PDB entry 8EG8 | electron microscopy, 3.30 A resolution | chains A and J of the 8 polymer chains in the assembly

[Chain A]
Molecule: non-template DNA
Sequence (32 nucleotides; row label = number of the first residue in the row):
     1 GCGTCCGGTCGATCTTCGCCCGTAAATTCAGA
Disordered / not traced: 1-2, 9-13

[Chain J]
Protein: DNA-directed RNA polymerase subunit beta'
From: Escherichia coli
Notes: EC 2.7.7.6
Reference sequence: C3SIA2 (C3SIA2_ECOLX); residue numbers follow UniProt; this construct covers 1-1406
Amino-acid sequence (1406 residues; row label = number of the first residue in the row):
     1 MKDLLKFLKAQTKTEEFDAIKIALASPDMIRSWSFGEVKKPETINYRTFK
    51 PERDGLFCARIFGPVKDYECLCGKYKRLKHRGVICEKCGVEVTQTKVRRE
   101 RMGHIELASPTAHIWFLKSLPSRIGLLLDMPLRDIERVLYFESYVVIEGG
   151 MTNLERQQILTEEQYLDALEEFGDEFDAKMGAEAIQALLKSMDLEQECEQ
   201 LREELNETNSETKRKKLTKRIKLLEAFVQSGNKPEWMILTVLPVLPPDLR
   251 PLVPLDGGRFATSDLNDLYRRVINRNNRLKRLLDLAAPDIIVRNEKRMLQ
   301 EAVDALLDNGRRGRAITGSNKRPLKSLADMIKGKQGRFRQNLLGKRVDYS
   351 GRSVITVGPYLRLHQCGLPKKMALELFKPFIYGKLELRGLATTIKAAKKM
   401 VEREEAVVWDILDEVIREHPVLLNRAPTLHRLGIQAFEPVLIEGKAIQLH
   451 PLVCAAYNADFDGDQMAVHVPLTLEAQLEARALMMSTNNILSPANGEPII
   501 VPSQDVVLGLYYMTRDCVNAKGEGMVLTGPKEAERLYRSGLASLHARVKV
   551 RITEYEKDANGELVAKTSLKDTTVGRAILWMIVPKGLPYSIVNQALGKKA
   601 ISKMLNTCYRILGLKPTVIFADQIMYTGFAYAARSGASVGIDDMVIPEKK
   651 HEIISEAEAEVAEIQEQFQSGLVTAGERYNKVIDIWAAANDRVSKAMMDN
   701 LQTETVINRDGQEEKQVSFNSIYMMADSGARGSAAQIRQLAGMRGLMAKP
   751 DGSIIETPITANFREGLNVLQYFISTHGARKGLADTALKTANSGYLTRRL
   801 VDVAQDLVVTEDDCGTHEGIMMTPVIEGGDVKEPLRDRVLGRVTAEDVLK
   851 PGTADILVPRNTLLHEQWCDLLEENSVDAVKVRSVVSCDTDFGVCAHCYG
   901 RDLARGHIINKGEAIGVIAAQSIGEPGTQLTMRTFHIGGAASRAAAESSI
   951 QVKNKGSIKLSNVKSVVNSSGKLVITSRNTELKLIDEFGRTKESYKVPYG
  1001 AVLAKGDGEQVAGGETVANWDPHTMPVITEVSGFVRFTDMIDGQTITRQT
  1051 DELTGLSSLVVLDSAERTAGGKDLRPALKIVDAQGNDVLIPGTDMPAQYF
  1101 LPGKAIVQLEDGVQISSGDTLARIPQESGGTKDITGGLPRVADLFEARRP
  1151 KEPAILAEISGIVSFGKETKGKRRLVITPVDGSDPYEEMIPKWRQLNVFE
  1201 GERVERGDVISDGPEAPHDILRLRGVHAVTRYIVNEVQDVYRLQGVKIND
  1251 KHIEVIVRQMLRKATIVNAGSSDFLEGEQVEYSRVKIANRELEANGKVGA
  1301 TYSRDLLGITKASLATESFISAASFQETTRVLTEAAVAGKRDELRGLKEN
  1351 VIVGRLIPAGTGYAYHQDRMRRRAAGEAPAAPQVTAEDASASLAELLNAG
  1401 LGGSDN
Disordered / not traced: 1-15, 1374-1406
Metal / ion sites: Zn2+ site 1: Cys70, Cys72, Cys85, Cys88; Mg2+: Asp460, Asp462, Asp464 (shared with 2 residues of chain R); Zn2+ site 2: Cys814, Cys888, Cys895, Cys898

[Interface between chain A and chain J]
Pairs across the interface (10):
  DC5(A) - Arg47(J)  phosphate contact
  DG8(A) - Arg270(J)  base contact
  DG8(A) - Arg271(J)  base contact
  DG8(A) - Asn274(J)  hydrogen bond to the base
  DT15(A) - Lys321(J)  salt bridge to the phosphate
  DC21(A) - Arg1148(J)  sugar contact
  DG22(A) - Arg1148(J)  salt bridge to the phosphate
  DT23(A) - Lys1311(J)  salt bridge to the phosphate
  DA30(A) - Lys1170(J)  phosphate contact
  DG31(A) - Lys1170(J)  phosphate contact
Also at the interface, not in a pair above, chain A (9 interface residues in all): DA24
Also at the interface, not in a pair above, chain J (9 interface residues in all): Lys219

[Summary]
The chain A/chain J interface involves 9 residues from each chain, with 1 hydrogen bond and 3 salt bridges.
Among the polar pairs are DG8(A)-Asn274(J), DT15(A)-Lys321(J) and DG22(A)-Arg1148(J). Asp460(J), Asp462(J) and
Asp464(J) form the Mg2+ site.
Here chain A is non-template DNA and chain J is DNA-directed RNA polymerase subunit beta' (Escherichia coli).
Entry 8EG8 (Cryo-EM structure of consensus elemental paused elongation complex with a folded TL) was
determined by electron microscopy together with 8EG7, 8EGB, 8EH8, 8EH9, 8EHA, 8EHF and 8EHI from the same
study.
